PDB entry 8AP9 | electron microscopy, 3.70 A resolution | chains H and W of the 13 polymer chains in the assembly

# Chain H
Protein: ATP synthase, epsilon chain, putative
Source organism: Trypanosoma brucei brucei
Notes: EC 3.6.3.-
Reference sequence: Q586H1 (Q586H1_TRYB2); numbering as in UniProt (aligned over 1-182)
Chain sequence (182 residues; numbered 1 to 182; the number before each row is that of its first residue):
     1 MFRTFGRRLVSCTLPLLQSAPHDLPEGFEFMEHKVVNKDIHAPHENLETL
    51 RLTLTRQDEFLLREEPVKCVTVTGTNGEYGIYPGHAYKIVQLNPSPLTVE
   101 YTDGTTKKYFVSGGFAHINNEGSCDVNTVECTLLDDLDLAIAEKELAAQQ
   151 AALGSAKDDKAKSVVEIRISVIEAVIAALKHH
Not modelled in the structure: 1-21
Ligand contacts: UTP (uridine 5'-triphosphate): N76, Y79, K88
What the authors report for this chain:
  - binding site for UTP: N76, Y79

# Chain W
Protein: ATPase subunit 9, putative
Source organism: Trypanosoma brucei brucei
Notes: EC 3.6.3.14
Reference sequence: Q38C84 (Q38C84_TRYB2); residue numbers follow UniProt; this construct covers 1-118
Chain sequence (118 residues; row label = number of the first residue in the row):
     1 MMRRLALQSSIRRATPFATPLVASTKALNPMCSAITIREASTVAISVQGL
    51 HYVGTGLAAIALAGVGLGIGTIFGNLLVACARQPNLTKMLFNYAILGFAL
   101 TEAIGLFALMLAFLMLFS
Not modelled in the structure: 1-40
What the authors report for this chain:
  - binding site for UTP: R82

# How chain H and chain W interact
Pairs across the interface (4):
  G77(H) - R82(W)
  E78(H) - A81(W)
  E78(H) - R82(W)  hydrogen bond (backbone-backbone)
  E78(H) - P84(W)
Also at the interface, not in a pair above, chain H (4 interface residues in all): N76, H181
Also at the interface, not in a pair above, chain W (4 interface residues in all): N85

# Summary
Chain H and chain W each contribute 4 residues to their interface, with 1 hydrogen bond. Its one hydrogen
bond, E78(H)-R82(W), is backbone to backbone. Bound to chain H: UTP. From the paper: a binding site for UTP at
N76(H), Y79(H) and R82(W).
Chain H is ATP synthase, epsilon chain, putative and chain W is ATPase subunit 9, putative, both from
Trypanosoma brucei brucei; the structure, rotor of the Trypanosoma brucei mitochondrial ATP synthase dimer,
was determined by electron microscopy (same publication as 8AP6, 8AP7, 8AP8, 8APA, 8APB, 8APC and 7 further
entries).
